PDB entry 4PE8 | X-ray diffraction, 2.89 A resolution | chains A and B

== Chain A ==
Protein: Tat-linked quality control protein TatD
Organism: Escherichia coli
Notes: EC 3.1.15.-
UniProtKB: P27859 (TATD_ECOLI); residue numbers follow UniProt; this construct covers 1-260
Chain sequence (260 residues; row label = number of the first residue in the row):
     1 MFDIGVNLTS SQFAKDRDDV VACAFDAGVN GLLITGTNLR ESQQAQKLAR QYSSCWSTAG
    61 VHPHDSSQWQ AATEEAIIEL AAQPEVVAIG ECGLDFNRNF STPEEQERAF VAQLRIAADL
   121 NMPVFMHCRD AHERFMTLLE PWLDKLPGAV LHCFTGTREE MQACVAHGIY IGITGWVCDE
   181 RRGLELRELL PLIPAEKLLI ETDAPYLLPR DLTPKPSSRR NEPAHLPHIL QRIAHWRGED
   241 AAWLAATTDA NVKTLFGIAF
UniProt features mapped onto this chain:
  - binding site (a divalent metal cation): Glu91, His127, His152
  - mutagenesis: His62 (H62A: Significant decrease in nuclease activity), His64 (H64A: No change in nuclease activity), Glu91 (E91A: Lack of nuclease activity), His127 (H127A: No change in nuclease activity), His152 (H152A: No change in nuclease activity), Glu201 (E201A: Lack of nuclease activity), Asp203 (D203A: Lack of nuclease activity)
Reported in the primary citation:
  - conformationally variable residues (loop rearrangement, side-chain flip): His64, Arg98, Phe100
  - binding site for the 3-nt DNA strand (chain B): His64, Arg98
  - mutagenesis - H64A, H127A, H152A: unchanged catalytic activity
  - mutagenesis - H62A: decreased catalytic activity
  - mutagenesis - E91A, E201A, D203A: abolished catalytic activity
  - catalytic residues: His62, Glu91, Glu201, Asp203

== Chain B ==
Molecule: 3-nt DNA strand
Sequence (3 nucleotides; numbered -1 to 1; the number before each row is that of its first residue; numbers below 1 keep their minus sign (DG-1 is residue -1)):
    -1 GCT

== How chain A and chain B interact ==
Residue-residue contacts (12):
  Ser10(A) with DT1(B), hydrogen bond to the base
  Gln12(A) with DC0(B), base contact
  His64(A) with DC0(B), phosphate contact; DT1(B), salt bridge to the phosphate
  Asp65(A) with DT1(B), phosphate contact
  Arg98(A) with DG-1(B), hydrogen bond to the phosphate; DC0(B), phosphate contact
  Arg129(A) with DG-1(B), sugar contact; DC0(B), salt bridge to the phosphate
  Tyr206(A) with DC0(B), sugar contact; DT1(B), hydrogen bond to the base
  Leu207(A) with DC0(B), phosphate contact
Interface residues without a listed pair, chain A (10 interface residues in all): Thr37, His62

== In short ==
Chain A and chain B form an interface of 10 and 3 residues respectively, with 3 hydrogen bonds and 2 salt
bridges. Polar pairs include Ser10(A)-DT1(B), Tyr206(A)-DT1(B) and Arg98(A)-DG-1(B). The paper reports
catalytic residues His62(A), Glu91(A) and Glu201(A) among others; E91A, E201A and D203A of chain A abolish
catalytic activity; 7 substitutions were tested in all.
Here chain A is Tat-linked quality control protein TatD (Escherichia coli) and chain B is a 3-nt DNA strand.
Entry 4PE8 (Crystal structure of TatD in complex with trinucleotide DNA) was determined by X-ray diffraction
(same publication as 4P5U).
